Entry 7Z7N (electron microscopy, 5.10 A resolution (low resolution: residue-level contacts below are approximate; hydrogen-bond / salt-bridge calls are withheld)); this record covers chains B and D of the 4 polymer chains in the assembly.

Chain B:
Molecule: 36-nt DNA strand
Sequence (36 nucleotides; numbered 1 to 36; the number before each row is that of its first residue):
     1 GCCCTTTTAT AGGCCGCCAT GCCGGGCGCC CGGCCG

Chain D:
Molecule: Putative tata-box binding protein
Source organism: Chaetomium thermophilum
Reference sequence: G0SAL6 (G0SAL6_CHATD); numbering as in UniProt (aligned over 1-255)
Chain sequence (276 residues; numbered -20 to 255; the number before each row is that of its first residue; numbers below 1 keep their minus sign (Met-20 is residue -20)):
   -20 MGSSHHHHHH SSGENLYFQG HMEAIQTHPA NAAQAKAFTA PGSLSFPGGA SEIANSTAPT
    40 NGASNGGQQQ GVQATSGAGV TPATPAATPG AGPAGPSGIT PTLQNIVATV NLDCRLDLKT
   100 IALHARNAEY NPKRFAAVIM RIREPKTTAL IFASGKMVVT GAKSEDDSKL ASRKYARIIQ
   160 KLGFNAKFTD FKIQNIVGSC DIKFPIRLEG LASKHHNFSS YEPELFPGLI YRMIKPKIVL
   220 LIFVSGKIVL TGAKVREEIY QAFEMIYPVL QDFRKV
Disordered / not traced: -20 to 75, 254-255
Sequence notes: initiating methionine (-20); expression tag (-19 to 0)

Interface between chain B and chain D:
Residue-residue contacts (23):
  DC4(B) - Phe114(D)
  DT5(B) - Arg113(D)
  DT5(B) - Phe114(D)
  DT5(B) - Leu129(D)
  DT6(B) - Thr127(D)
  DT6(B) - Leu129(D)
  DT7(B) - Asn84(D)
  DT7(B) - Arg120(D)
  DT7(B) - Thr127(D)
  DT7(B) - Thr139(D)
  DT8(B) - Gln83(D)
  DT8(B) - Asn84(D)
  DT8(B) - Lys125(D)
  DT8(B) - Val176(D)
  DA9(B) - Gln83(D)
  DA9(B) - Val176(D)
  DA9(B) - Val228(D)
  DT10(B) - Phe222(D)
  DT10(B) - Lys226(D)
  DA11(B) - Pro206(D)
  DA11(B) - Phe222(D)
  DA11(B) - Ser224(D)
  DA11(B) - Lys226(D)
Other interface residues (no listed pair), chain B (9 interface residues in all): DG12
Other interface residues (no listed pair), chain D (19 interface residues in all): Val86, Ile118, Ser178, Val223

Summary:
9 residues of chain B face 19 of chain D across their interface.
Here chain B is a 36-nt DNA strand and chain D is Putative tata-box binding protein (Chaetomium thermophilum).
Entry 7Z7N (Mot1E1434Q:TBP:DNA - substrate recognition state) was determined by electron microscopy together
with 7ZKE, 7ZB5 and 7Z8S from the same study.
